PDB entry 1SG1 | X-ray diffraction, 2.40 A resolution | chains B and X of the 3 polymer chains in the assembly

[Chain B]
Protein: Beta-nerve growth factor
Organism: Homo sapiens
UniProtKB: P01138 (NGF_HUMAN); residues 1-120 here correspond to UniProt positions 122-241 (UniProt number = residue number + 121)
Chain sequence (120 residues; numbered 1 to 120; the number before each row is that of its first residue):
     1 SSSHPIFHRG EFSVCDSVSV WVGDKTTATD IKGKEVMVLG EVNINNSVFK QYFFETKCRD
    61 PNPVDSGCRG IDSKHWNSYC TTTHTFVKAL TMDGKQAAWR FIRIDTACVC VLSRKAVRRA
Unresolved in the structure: 1-8, 61-66, 117-120
Disulfide bonds: Cys15-Cys80, Cys58-Cys108, Cys68-Cys110
Swiss-Prot annotation at these positions:
  - binding site (a 1-acyl-sn-glycero-3-phospho-(1D-myo-inositol)): Tyr52, Lys88
  - binding site (a 1-acyl-sn-glycero-3-phospho-L-serine): Lys88

[Chain X]
Protein: Tumor necrosis factor receptor superfamily member 16
Organism: Rattus norvegicus
UniProtKB: P07174 (TNR16_RAT); residues 1-161 here correspond to UniProt positions 30-190 (UniProt number = residue number + 29)
Chain sequence (161 residues; each row starts with the number of its first residue):
     1 KETCSTGLYT HSGECCKACN LGEGVAQPCG ANQTVCEPCL DNVTFSDVVS ATEPCKPCTE
    61 CLGLQSMSAP CVEADDAVCR CAYGYYQDEE TGHCEACSVC EVGSGLVFSC QDKQNTVCEE
   121 CPEGTYSDEA NHVDPCLPCT VCEDTERQLR ECTPWADAEC E
Unresolved in the structure: 1
Disulfide bonds: Cys4-Cys15, Cys16-Cys29, Cys19-Cys36, Cys39-Cys55, Cys58-Cys71, Cys61-Cys79, Cys81-Cys94, Cys97-Cys110, Cys100-Cys118, Cys121-Cys136, Cys139-Cys152, Cys142-Cys160
Swiss-Prot annotation at these positions:
  - glycosylation (N-linked (GlcNAc...) asparagine): Asn32, Asn42

[Interface between chain B and chain X]
Residue-residue contacts (24):
  Arg9(B) - Phe108(X)
  Gly10(B) - Val107(X)
  Gly10(B) - Phe108(X)
  Phe12(B) - Leu106(X)
  Phe12(B) - Val107(X)
  Phe12(B) - Pro135(X)  hydrophobic
  Asp16(B) - Val133(X)
  Val18(B) - Tyr83(X)  hydrophobic
  Trp21(B) - Met67(X)
  Trp21(B) - Ser68(X)  hydrogen bond (side chain-backbone)
  Trp21(B) - Pro70(X)
  Val48(B) - Asp41(X)
  Phe49(B) - Asp41(X)
  Phe49(B) - Glu73(X)
  Lys50(B) - Asp41(X)  hydrogen bond (backbone-side chain)
  Lys50(B) - Asn42(X)
  Tyr52(B) - Asn42(X)  hydrogen bond
  Tyr52(B) - Met67(X)
  Tyr52(B) - Pro70(X)  hydrophobic
  Arg59(B) - Tyr83(X)
  Arg59(B) - Val133(X)
  Arg69(B) - Val133(X)  hydrogen bond (side chain-backbone)
  Arg69(B) - Asp134(X)  salt bridge
  Arg69(B) - Pro135(X)
Also at the interface, not in a pair above, chain B (13 interface residues in all): Ser47
Also at the interface, not in a pair above, chain X (15 interface residues in all): Leu40, Ala69

[Overview]
The interface between chain B and chain X involves 13 residues on one side and 15 on the other; the contacts
include 4 hydrogen bonds and 1 salt bridge. Among the polar pairs are Arg69(B)-Asp134(X), Trp21(B)-Ser68(X)
and Lys50(B)-Asp41(X).
Chain B is Beta-nerve growth factor (Homo sapiens) and chain X is Tumor necrosis factor receptor superfamily
member 16 (Rattus norvegicus); the structure, Crystal Structure of the Receptor-Ligand Complex between Nerve
Growth Factor and the Common Neurotrophin Receptor p75, was determined by X-ray diffraction.
